PDB entry 1UCY | X-ray diffraction, 2.20 A resolution | chains L and E of the 4 polymer chains in the assembly

== Chain L ==
Name: Thrombin
From: Bos taurus
Notes: EC 3.4.21.5
UniProtKB: P00735 (THRB_BOVIN); aligned to UniProt positions 326-339 over residues 1-14 (the alignment contains insertions or deletions, so no single offset holds)
Chain sequence (49 residues; row label = number of the first residue in the row; a row labelled like 14A-14M holds insertion residues (14A, then the next letters in order)):
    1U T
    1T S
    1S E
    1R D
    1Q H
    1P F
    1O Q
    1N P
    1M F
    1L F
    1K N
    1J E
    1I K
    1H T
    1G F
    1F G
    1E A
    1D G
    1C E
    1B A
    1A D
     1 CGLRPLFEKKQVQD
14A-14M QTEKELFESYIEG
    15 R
Not modelled in the structure: 1U, 1T, 1S, 1R, 1Q, 1P, 1O, 1N, 1M, 1L, 1K, 1J, 1I

== Chain E ==
Name: Thrombin
From: Bos taurus
Notes: EC 3.4.21.5
UniProtKB: P00735 (THRB_BOVIN); the construct lacks a stretch of the UniProt sequence and is renumbered around it, so the offset changes along the chain: 150-184 = UniProt 521-555; 187-204 = UniProt 563-580; 205-217 = UniProt 583-595; 219-221 = UniProt 596-598; 1 more segments
Chain sequence (109 residues; numbered 150 to 247 plus 12 insertion-coded residues; 1 number in that range is skipped by the numbering (no residue carries it; nothing is unmodelled there); the number before each row is that of its first residue; a row labelled like 149B-149E holds insertion residues (149B, then the next letters in order)):
149B-149E SVAE
   150 VQPSVLQVVNLPLVERPVCKASTRIRITDNMFCAG
  184A Y
   185 KP
186A-186D GEGK
   187 RGDACEGDSGGPFVMKSP
204A-204B YN
   205 NRWYQMGIVSWGE
   219 GCD
  221A R
   222 DGKYGFYTHVFRLKKWIQKVIDRLGS
Disulfide bonds: Cys168-Cys182, Cys191-Cys220
UniProt features mapped onto this chain:
  - region: Ala183 to Val200 (High affinity receptor-binding region which is also known as the TP508 peptide)
  - active site: Ser195 (Charge relay system)

== Chain L / chain E interface ==
Contacting residue pairs (27):
  Cys1(L) - Arg206(E)  hydrogen bond (backbone-side chain)
  Asp1A(L) - Arg206(E)
  Ala1B(L) - Arg206(E)  hydrogen bond (backbone-side chain)
  Ala1E(L) - Arg206(E)
  Gly1F(L) - Tyr208(E)  hydrogen bond (backbone-side chain)
  Thr1H(L) - Lys235(E)
  Thr1H(L) - Gln239(E)
  Gly2(L) - Asn205(E)
  Gly2(L) - Arg206(E)
  Gly2(L) - Trp207(E)  hydrogen bond (backbone-backbone)
  Leu3(L) - Arg206(E)
  Arg4(L) - Trp207(E)
  Glu8(L) - Lys202(E)  salt bridge
  Glu8(L) - Asn205(E)
  Glu8(L) - Trp207(E)  hydrogen bond
  Asp14(L) - Trp207(E)
  Thr14B(L) - Asn159(E)  hydrogen bond
  Glu14C(L) - Lys202(E)  salt bridge
  Glu14E(L) - Asn159(E)  hydrogen bond
  Glu14E(L) - Tyr184A(E)  hydrogen bond
  Glu14E(L) - Lys186D(E)  salt bridge
  Leu14F(L) - Asn159(E)
  Leu14F(L) - Trp207(E)  hydrophobic
  Tyr14J(L) - Met201(E)
  Tyr14J(L) - Lys202(E)  hydrogen bond (side chain-backbone)
  Tyr14J(L) - Pro204(E)
  Arg15(L) - Glu164(E)  salt bridge
Also at the interface, not in a pair above, chain L (18 interface residues in all): Glu14L
Also at the interface, not in a pair above, chain E (15 interface residues in all): Tyr204A, Asn204B

== Overview ==
18 residues of chain L face 15 of chain E across their interface, with 9 hydrogen bonds and 4 salt bridges.
Polar contacts include Glu8(L)-Lys202(E), Glu14E(L)-Lys186D(E) and Glu14C(L)-Lys202(E). UniProt lists
active-site residue Ser195(E) on chain E.
Here chain L is Thrombin and chain E is Thrombin, both from Bos taurus. Entry 1UCY (Thrombin complexed with
fibrinopeptide A alpha (residues 7-19). three complexes, one with epsilon-thrombin and two with ...) was
determined by X-ray diffraction.
